PDB entry 8RB8 | electron microscopy, 3.41 A resolution | chains A and B of the 7 polymer chains in the assembly

== Chain A ==
Molecule: Ion-translocating oxidoreductase complex subunit A
From: Azotobacter vinelandii DJ
Notes: EC 7.-.-.-
UniProtKB: C1DMA8 (C1DMA8_AZOVD); residues 1-190 here = UniProt positions 1-190
Amino-acid sequence (190 residues; numbered 1 to 190; the number before each row is that of its first residue):
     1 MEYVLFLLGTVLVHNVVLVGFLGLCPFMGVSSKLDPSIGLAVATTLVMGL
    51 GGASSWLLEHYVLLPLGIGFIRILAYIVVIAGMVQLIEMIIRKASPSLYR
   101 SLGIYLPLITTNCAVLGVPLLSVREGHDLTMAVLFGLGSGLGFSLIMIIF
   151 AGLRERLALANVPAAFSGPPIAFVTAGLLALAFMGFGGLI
Unresolved in the structure: 1
Ion coordination: 2Fe-2S cluster Fe: Cys-25, Cys-113 (shared with 2 residues of chain E)
Ligand contacts: 2Fe-2S cluster (FES): Gly-23, Leu-24, Cys-25, Pro-26, Asn-112, Cys-113

== Chain B ==
Molecule: Ion-translocating oxidoreductase complex subunit B
From: Azotobacter vinelandii DJ
Notes: EC 7.-.-.-
UniProtKB: C1DMA7 (C1DMA7_AZOVD); numbering as in UniProt (aligned over 1-174)
Amino-acid sequence (174 residues; each row starts with the number of its first residue):
     1 MIEATLALTVMGVLLGCGLGLAARKFAVTDENPLIKEVSDLMPGSQCGQC
    51 GFPGCGAAAVAIVEGNASVTCCPPGGVGLAEKLAAILGVPLDASQVAAPM
   101 LARVEASQCIGCTRCYRACPTDAIVGASGQVHVVLEDACTGCGKCRDACP
   151 EDCVLLIPQEQTLDTWRWDKPAAA
Unresolved in the structure: 1, 27-74, 86-97
Ion coordination: 4Fe-4S cluster Fe site 1: Cys-109, Cys-112, Cys-115, Cys-149; 4Fe-4S cluster Fe site 2: Cys-119, Cys-139, Cys-142, Cys-145
Ligand contacts:
  - 4Fe-4S cluster (SF4), molecule 1: Ala-102, Ala-118, Cys-119, Thr-121, Ala-123, Ile-124, Ala-138, Cys-139, Thr-140, Gly-141, Cys-142, Gly-143, Lys-144, Cys-145, Leu-156
  - 4Fe-4S cluster (SF4), molecule 2: Gln-108, Cys-109, Ile-110, Gly-111, Cys-112, Thr-113, Arg-114, Cys-115, Val-133, Cys-149, Cys-153

== Chain A / chain B interface ==
Residue-residue contacts - 18 pairs, chain A then chain B:
  Pro-26(A) / Glu-81(B)
  Val-30(A) / Glu-81(B)
  Pro-36(A) / Ala-84(B)
  Leu-66(A) / Glu-3(B)
  Leu-66(A) / Ala-4(B)  hydrophobic
  Ile-68(A) / Ala-4(B)  hydrophobic
  Gly-82(A) / Leu-15(B)
  Gln-85(A) / Leu-19(B)
  Leu-86(A) / Leu-19(B)  hydrophobic
  Met-89(A) / Leu-19(B)
  Met-89(A) / Ala-22(B)  hydrophobic
  Met-89(A) / Ala-23(B)
  Ile-90(A) / Phe-26(B)  hydrophobic
  Lys-93(A) / Lys-25(B)  hydrogen bond (side chain-backbone)
  Lys-93(A) / Phe-26(B)
  Tyr-105(A) / Ala-84(B)  hydrophobic
  Leu-108(A) / Ala-80(B)  hydrophobic
  Leu-108(A) / Glu-81(B)
Also at the interface, not in a pair above, chain A (18 interface residues in all): Gly-29, Ile-71, Val-78, Val-79, Ile-104
Also at the interface, not in a pair above, chain B (14 interface residues in all): Ala-7, Leu-8, Val-77

== Summary ==
18 residues of chain A and 14 residues of chain B are in contact; the contacts include 1 hydrogen bond. Its
one hydrogen-bonded contact is Lys-93(A)/Lys-25(B). Chain A binds 2Fe-2S cluster. Ligands of chain B: 4Fe-4S
cluster.
Here chain A is Ion-translocating oxidoreductase complex subunit A and chain B is Ion-translocating
oxidoreductase complex subunit B, both from Azotobacter vinelandii DJ. Entry 8RB8 (Cryo-EM structure of the
NADH:ferredoxin oxidoreductase RNF from Azotobacter vinelandii, purified with 2-ME/TCEP, NADH added) was
determined by electron microscopy (same publication as 8RB9, 8RBM, 8RBQ and 8AHX).
